8ADN - chains S and T of the 30 polymer chains in the assembly; structure by electron microscopy, 2.77 A resolution.

[Chain S]
Name: Proteasome subunit alpha type-6
From: Vairimorpha necatrix
Amino-acid sequence (230 residues; numbered 1 to 230; the number before each row is that of its first residue):
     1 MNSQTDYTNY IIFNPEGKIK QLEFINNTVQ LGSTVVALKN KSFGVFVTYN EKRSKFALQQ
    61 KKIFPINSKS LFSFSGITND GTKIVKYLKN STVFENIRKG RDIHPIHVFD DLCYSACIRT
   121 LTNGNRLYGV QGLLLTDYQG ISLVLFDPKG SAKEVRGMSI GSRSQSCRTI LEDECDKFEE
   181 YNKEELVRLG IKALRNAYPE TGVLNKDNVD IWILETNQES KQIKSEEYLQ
Not modelled in the structure: 1-5

[Chain T]
Name: Proteasome subunit alpha type-7
From: Vairimorpha necatrix
Amino-acid sequence (243 residues; numbered 1 to 243; the number before each row is that of its first residue):
     1 MAILDVDTVY TNTGDILQIG YAQKAADNGN TAICMKNKKG LIMIAEKPIE SKLYVSEKNF
    61 RIKKVNNSIF QISSGIETDL VYINENLKNN LISEKHSNDM DVSHESVRNQ IVNIIHQFTR
   121 YSGVRPIGIN LLTCSKYKNE YKILQTDCTG KSLFFKSSVI GKGSRIVKTE LEKLNLENME
   181 IRDLVENGIR ILYKSYDPLK DKPFDIEIGI MCEETNGEFV RLEKNQYSEI IEKYKDFSVD
   241 GEE
Not modelled in the structure: 1, 236-243

[Interface between chain S and chain T]
Residue-residue contacts (63; chain S residue first):
  Y7(S) with I3(T); D5(T), hydrogen bond
  Y10(S) with V6(T), hydrogen bond (side chain-backbone)
  I11(S) with R125(T)
  I12(S) with V6(T); Q18(T)
  F13(S) with Q18(T), hydrogen bond (backbone-side chain); Y21(T); A22(T), hydrophobic; A25(T), hydrophobic; I76(T), hydrophobic; R125(T); P126(T); G128(T)
  N14(S) with Y21(T)
  P15(S) with Y21(T); K24(T)
  G17(S) with Y21(T); A25(T)
  I19(S) with I76(T), hydrophobic; R125(T)
  I106(S) with K58(T)
  C113(S) with V81(T)
  Y114(S) with V81(T), hydrophobic; Y82(T); E85(T); N86(T), hydrogen bond
  C117(S) with T78(T), hydrogen bond (side chain-backbone); D79(T); Y82(T), hydrophobic
  I118(S) with Y82(T), hydrophobic
  T120(S) with R125(T), hydrogen bond (backbone-side chain)
  L121(S) with D79(T); Y82(T), hydrophobic; F118(T), hydrophobic; V124(T); R125(T), hydrogen bond (backbone-backbone); I127(T), hydrophobic
  T122(S) with G123(T); V124(T)
  N123(S) with G123(T), hydrogen bond (side chain-backbone)
  L145(S) with Y54(T)
  K149(S) with T78(T)
  G150(S) with V81(T)
  K153(S) with N59(T)
  E154(S) with Y54(T); V55(T), hydrogen bond (backbone-backbone); K58(T), salt bridge; N59(T), hydrogen bond (backbone-side chain)
  V155(S) with L53(T); Y54(T), hydrophobic; V55(T)
  R156(S) with K52(T), hydrogen bond (side chain-backbone); L53(T), hydrogen bond (backbone-backbone); Y54(T), hydrogen bond (side chain-backbone); V55(T)
  G157(S) with L53(T)
  R168(S) with L53(T)
  L171(S) with L53(T), hydrophobic
  E172(S) with S51(T); K52(T); L53(T)
  C175(S) with K52(T)
Interface residues without a listed pair, chain S (34 interface residues in all): E16, S151, M158, D176
Interface residues without a listed pair, chain T (30 interface residues in all): S56

[Overview]
34 residues of chain S face 30 of chain T across their interface, with 13 hydrogen bonds and 1 salt bridge.
Among the polar pairs are E154(S)-K58(T), Y7(S)-D5(T) and Y10(S)-V6(T).
Here chain S is Proteasome subunit alpha type-6 and chain T is Proteasome subunit alpha type-7, both from
Vairimorpha necatrix. Entry 8ADN (Vairimorpha necatrix 20S proteasome from spores) was determined by electron
microscopy.
